PDB entry 3ODR | X-ray diffraction, 2.20 A resolution | chain A

[Chain A]
Protein: Symplekin
From: Homo sapiens
Notes: fragment: N-terminal domain
Reference sequence: Q92797 (SYMPK_HUMAN); residue numbers follow UniProt; this construct covers 1-395
Amino-acid sequence (415 residues; numbered -19 to 395; the number before each row is that of its first residue; numbers below 1 keep their minus sign (Met-19 is residue -19)):
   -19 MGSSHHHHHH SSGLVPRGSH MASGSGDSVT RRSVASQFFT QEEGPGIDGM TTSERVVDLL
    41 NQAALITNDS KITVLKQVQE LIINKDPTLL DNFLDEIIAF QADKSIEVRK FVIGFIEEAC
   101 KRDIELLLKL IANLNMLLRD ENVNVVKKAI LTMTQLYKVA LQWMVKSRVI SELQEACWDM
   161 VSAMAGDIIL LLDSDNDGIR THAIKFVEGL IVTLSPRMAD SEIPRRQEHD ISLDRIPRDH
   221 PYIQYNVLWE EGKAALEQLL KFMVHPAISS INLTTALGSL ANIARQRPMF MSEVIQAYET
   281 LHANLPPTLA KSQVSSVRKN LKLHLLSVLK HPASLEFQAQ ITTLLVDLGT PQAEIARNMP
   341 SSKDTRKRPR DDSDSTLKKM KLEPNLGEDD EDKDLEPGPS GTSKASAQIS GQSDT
Disordered / not traced: -19 to 29, 347-395
Sequence notes: expression tag (-19 to 0)
Swiss-Prot annotation at these positions:
  - motif: Thr345 to Met360 (Nuclear localization signal)
  - modified residue: Ser13 (Phosphoserine)
  - cross-link: Lys361 (Glycyl lysine isopeptide (Lys-Gly) (interchain with G-Cter in SUMO1))
  - mutagenesis: Lys185 (K185A: Abolishes stimulation of SSU72 phosphatase activity)
What the authors report for this chain:
  - mutagenesis - K185A: abolished catalytic activity

[In short]
From UniProt: one mutagenesis site. From the paper: K185A abolishes catalytic activity.
Chain A is Symplekin (Homo sapiens); the structure, Crystal Structure of the N-terminal Domain of Human
Symplekin, was determined by X-ray diffraction together with 3O2Q, 3O2S, 3O2T and 3ODS from the same study.
